PDB entry 5MNA | X-ray diffraction, 1.44 A resolution | chain A

[Chain A]
Protein: Cationic trypsin
Source organism: Bos taurus
Notes: EC 3.4.21.4
UniProtKB: P00760 (TRY1_BOVIN); the construct lacks a stretch of the UniProt sequence and is renumbered around it, so the offset changes along the chain: 16-34 = UniProt 24-42; 37-67 = UniProt 43-73; 69-125 = UniProt 74-130; 127-130 = UniProt 131-134; 6 more segments
Amino-acid sequence (223 residues; each row starts with the number of its first residue; note: 10 numbers in that range are skipped by the numbering (no residue carries them; nothing is unmodelled there)):
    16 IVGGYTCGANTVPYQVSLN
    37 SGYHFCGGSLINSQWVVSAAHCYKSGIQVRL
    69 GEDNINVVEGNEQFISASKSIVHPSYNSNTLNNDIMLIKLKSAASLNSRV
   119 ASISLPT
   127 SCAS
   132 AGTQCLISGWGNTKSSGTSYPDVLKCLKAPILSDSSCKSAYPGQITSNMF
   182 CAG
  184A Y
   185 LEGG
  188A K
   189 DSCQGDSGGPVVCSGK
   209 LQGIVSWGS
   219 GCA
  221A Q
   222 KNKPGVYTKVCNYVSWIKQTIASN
Curated features (UniProtKB/Swiss-Prot):
  - active site (Charge relay system): His57, Asp102, Ser195
  - binding site (Ca(2+)): Glu70, Asn72, Val75, Glu80
  - binding site (substrate): Asp189, Ser190, Gln192, Gly193, Ser195
Disulfides: Cys22-Cys157, Cys42-Cys58, Cys128-Cys232, Cys136-Cys201, Cys168-Cys182, Cys191-Cys220
Ion coordination: Ca2+: Glu70, Asn72, Val75, Glu80
Small-molecule neighbours: aniline (ANL): Asp189, Ser190, Cys191, Gln192, Ser195, Val213, Ser214, Trp215, Gly216, Gly219, Cys220, Gly226

[In short]
Ligands of chain A: aniline. Glu70, Asn72, Val75 and Glu80 form the Ca2+ site. UniProt lists 3 active-site
residues, 4 Ca2+-binding residues and 5 substrate-binding residues.
Chain A is Cationic trypsin (Bos taurus); the structure, Cationic trypsin in complex with aniline (deuterated
sample at 295 K), was determined by X-ray diffraction, deposited together with 5MN1, 5MNB, 5MNC, 5MON and
5MOO.
